6RDU - chains R and S of the 31 polymer chains in the assembly; structure by electron microscopy, 3.50 A resolution.

# Chain R
Protein: Mitochondrial ATP synthase subunit delta
Source organism: Polytomella sp. Pringsheim 198.80
UniProtKB: D7P7X6 (D7P7X6_9CHLO); residue numbers follow UniProt; this construct covers 1-199
Sequence (199 residues; row label = number of the first residue in the row):
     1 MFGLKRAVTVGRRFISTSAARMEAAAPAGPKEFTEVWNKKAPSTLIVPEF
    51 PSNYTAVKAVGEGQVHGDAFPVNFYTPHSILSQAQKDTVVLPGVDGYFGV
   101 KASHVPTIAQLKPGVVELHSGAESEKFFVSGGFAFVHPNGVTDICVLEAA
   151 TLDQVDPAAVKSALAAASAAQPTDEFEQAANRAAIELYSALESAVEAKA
Disordered / not traced: 1-22

# Chain S
Protein: ATP synthase gamma chain, mitochondrial
Source organism: Polytomella sp. Pringsheim 198.80
UniProtKB: Q4LDE7 (Q4LDE7_9CHLO); numbering as in UniProt (aligned over 1-317)
Sequence (317 residues; numbered 1 to 317; the number before each row is that of its first residue):
     1 MALRKAVLSLGLSQGVAAEAVLGSGMFNAVQHESVRYASNQAVKQRIRAI
    51 KNIGKITKAMKMVAASKMKNAQIAVEQSRGLVDPFVRLFGDFPAVNSNKS
   101 VVVAVTSDKGLCGGLNSNITKYTRATLATTESEGKDVVVVSIGDKGRSQL
   151 TRIESQRYQLAIADTYKVRVTFGQASLIVEELIKHNPQSYQILFNKFRSA
   201 ISFKPTVATILSPDLLEKQLEDVTGNSLDAYDIEASHERSDVLRDLTEFH
   251 LGVTLYNAMLENNCSEHASRMSAMENSTKSAGEMLGKLTLDYNRKRQATI
   301 TTELIEIIAGASALMDE
Disordered / not traced: 1-38, 316-317

# Chain R / chain S interface
Residue-residue contacts - 106 pairs, chain R then chain S:
  Glu23(R) with Gln219(S); Asp222(S); Thr224(S); Gly225(S), hydrogen bond (side chain-backbone)
  Ala24(R) with Asp222(S)
  Ala26(R) with Ala94(S); Val95(S), hydrophobic; Asn96(S); Leu220(S)
  Ala28(R) with Phe92(S), hydrophobic; Pro93(S); Ala94(S)
  Gly29(R) with Asp91(S); Pro93(S)
  Pro30(R) with Asp91(S)
  Glu32(R) with Ala94(S)
  Phe33(R) with Pro93(S), hydrophobic; Ala94(S), hydrophobic; Thr126(S); Thr130(S)
  Val36(R) with Thr129(S)
  Trp37(R) with Tyr122(S), hydrophobic; Ala125(S), hydrogen bond (side chain-backbone); Thr129(S), hydrogen bond
  Lys40(R) with Ala128(S), hydrogen bond (side chain-backbone); Thr129(S)
  Leu45(R) with Lys121(S); Tyr122(S), hydrophobic; Ala125(S), hydrophobic
  Ile46(R) with Tyr122(S), hydrogen bond (backbone-side chain)
  Pro48(R) with Tyr122(S), hydrophobic; Pro205(S); Val207(S), hydrophobic
  Glu49(R) with Lys204(S); Pro205(S), hydrogen bond (backbone-backbone); Thr206(S); Val207(S), hydrogen bond (backbone-backbone)
  Phe50(R) with Asp91(S); Pro93(S), hydrophobic; Thr206(S); Val207(S)
  Pro51(R) with Val86(S); Asp91(S); Thr206(S); Val207(S); Ala208(S), hydrophobic
  Ser52(R) with Val86(S); Asp91(S)
  Tyr54(R) with Lys196(S); Arg198(S); Thr206(S)
  Thr55(R) with Asp83(S)
  Val57(R) with Arg87(S)
  Ala59(R) with Arg87(S); Tyr231(S)
  Asn73(R) with Arg87(S), hydrogen bond
  Tyr75(R) with Gly80(S); Leu81(S), hydrophobic; Pro84(S)
  Thr76(R) with Leu81(S)
  Pro77(R) with Gln77(S); Ser78(S), hydrogen bond (backbone-side chain); Leu81(S); Phe172(S), hydrophobic; Tyr256(S)
  His78(R) with Gln77(S)
  Ser79(R) with Gln77(S)
  Ile80(R) with Gln77(S), hydrogen bond (backbone-side chain)
  Gly93(R) with Glu234(S)
  Val94(R) with Glu234(S); Ala235(S); Ser236(S)
  Asp95(R) with Glu234(S)
  Phe98(R) with Glu234(S)
  Val105(R) with Asp232(S)
  Pro106(R) with Ala230(S); Tyr231(S); Asp232(S), hydrogen bond (backbone-backbone)
  Thr107(R) with Asp232(S), hydrogen bond (side chain-backbone)
  Ile108(R) with Tyr231(S), hydrophobic; Asp232(S), hydrogen bond (backbone-backbone); Ile233(S); Glu234(S), hydrogen bond (backbone-backbone)
  Ala109(R) with Glu234(S)
  Gln110(R) with Glu234(S); Ala235(S); Ser236(S)
  Phe133(R) with Val242(S), hydrophobic; Asp245(S); Leu246(S), hydrophobic
  Phe135(R) with Pro84(S), hydrophobic; Leu88(S), hydrophobic; Leu246(S), hydrophobic
  Val136(R) with Tyr231(S)
  His137(R) with Pro84(S); Arg87(S); Leu88(S); Tyr231(S)
  Pro138(R) with Tyr231(S)
  Asp143(R) with Pro84(S); Arg87(S), salt bridge
  Cys145(R) with Leu81(S), hydrophobic; Pro84(S), hydrophobic; Phe249(S)
  Leu147(R) with Phe172(S), hydrophobic; Phe249(S), hydrophobic
Interface residues without a listed pair, chain R (51 interface residues in all): Ala41, Val47, Lys58, Val146
Interface residues without a listed pair, chain S (52 interface residues in all): Glu76, Phe85, Asn118, Glu131, Val223

# Overview
51 residues of chain R face 52 of chain S across their interface; the contacts include 14 hydrogen bonds and 1
salt bridge. Among the polar pairs are Asp143(R)-Arg87(S), Glu23(R)-Gly225(S) and Trp37(R)-Ala125(S).
Here chain R is Mitochondrial ATP synthase subunit delta and chain S is ATP synthase gamma chain,
mitochondrial, both from Polytomella sp. Pringsheim 198.80. Entry 6RDU (Cryo-EM structure of Polytomella F-ATP
synthase, Rotary substate 1E, monomer-masked refinement) was determined by electron microscopy together with
6RD4, 6RD5, 6RD6, 6RD7, 6RD8, 6RD9 and 46 further entries from the same study.
